PDB entry 5BXN | X-ray diffraction, 2.80 A resolution | chains N and a of the 28 polymer chains in the assembly

== Chain N ==
Name: Proteasome subunit beta type-1
Source organism: Saccharomyces cerevisiae (strain ATCC 204508 / S288c)
Notes: EC 3.4.25.1
UniProt: P38624 (PSB1_YEAST); residues 1-196 here correspond to UniProt positions 20-215 (UniProt number = residue number + 19)
Sequence (196 residues; numbered 1 to 196; the number before each row is that of its first residue):
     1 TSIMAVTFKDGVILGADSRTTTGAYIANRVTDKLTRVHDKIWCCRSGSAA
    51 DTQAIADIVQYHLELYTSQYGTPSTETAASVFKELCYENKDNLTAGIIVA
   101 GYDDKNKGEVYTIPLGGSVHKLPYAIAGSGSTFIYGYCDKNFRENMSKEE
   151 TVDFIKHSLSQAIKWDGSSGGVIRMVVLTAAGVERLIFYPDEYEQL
Curated features (UniProtKB/Swiss-Prot):
  - active site: Thr1 (Nucleophile)
Covalent attachments: bortezomib (BO2) linked to Thr1

== Chain a ==
Name: Proteasome subunit beta type-7
Source organism: Saccharomyces cerevisiae (strain ATCC 204508 / S288c)
Notes: EC 3.4.25.1
UniProt: P30657 (PSB7_YEAST); residues -12 to 233 here correspond to UniProt positions 21-266 (UniProt number = residue number + 33)
Sequence (246 residues; each row starts with the number of its first residue; numbers below 1 keep their minus sign (Thr-12 is residue -12)):
   -12 TQIANAGASPMVNTQQPIVTGTSVISMKYDNGVIIAADNLGSYGSLLRFN
    38 GVERLIPVGDNTVVGISGDISDMQHIERLLKDLVTENAYDNPLADAEEAL
    88 EPSYIFEYLATVMYQRRSKMNPLWNAIIVAGVQSNGDQFLRYVNLLGVTY
   138 SSPTLATGFGAHMANPLLRKVVDRESDIPKTTVQVAEEAIVNAMRVLYYR
   188 DARSSRNFSLAIIDKNTGLTFKKNLQVENMKWDFAKDIKGYGTQKI
Disordered / not traced: -12 to 0

== Interface between chain N and chain a ==
Residue-residue contacts (62; chain N residue first):
  Arg19(N) - Ala189(a)
  Thr21(N) - Ala189(a)
  Ala24(N) - Phe146(a)  hydrophobic
  Ala24(N) - Arg187(a)
  Ala24(N) - Asp188(a)
  Ala24(N) - Ala189(a)  hydrogen bond (backbone-backbone)
  Ala24(N) - Arg190(a)
  Tyr25(N) - Phe146(a)
  Tyr25(N) - Arg187(a)
  Ile26(N) - Tyr186(a)
  Ile26(N) - Arg187(a)  hydrogen bond (backbone-backbone)
  Ile26(N) - Asp188(a)
  Ile26(N) - Ala189(a)
  Ala27(N) - Arg187(a)  hydrogen bond (backbone-side chain)
  Arg29(N) - Tyr186(a)
  Arg29(N) - Arg187(a)
  Arg29(N) - Lys218(a)  hydrogen bond (side chain-backbone)
  Arg29(N) - Trp219(a)
  Arg29(N) - Phe221(a)
  Val30(N) - Phe221(a)  hydrophobic
  Val30(N) - Ala222(a)  hydrophobic
  Val30(N) - Ile225(a)  hydrophobic
  Asp32(N) - Lys226(a)
  Asp32(N) - Gly227(a)  hydrogen bond (side chain-backbone)
  Asp32(N) - Gln231(a)
  Leu34(N) - Gln231(a)
  Thr35(N) - Tyr228(a)
  Thr35(N) - Gln231(a)
  Arg36(N) - Gln231(a)  hydrogen bond (backbone-side chain)
  Arg36(N) - Ile233(a)
  Trp42(N) - Gln231(a)
  Trp42(N) - Ile233(a)  hydrophobic
  Arg45(N) - Tyr228(a)
  Gln53(N) - Tyr228(a)  hydrogen bond (backbone-side chain)
  Ala56(N) - Tyr228(a)
  Asp57(N) - Tyr228(a)  hydrogen bond
  Phe133(N) - Leu33(a)  hydrophobic
  Lys164(N) - Leu34(a)
  Trp165(N) - Ser32(a)
  Trp165(N) - Leu33(a)
  Trp165(N) - Leu34(a)  hydrogen bond (backbone-backbone)
  Trp165(N) - Arg35(a)
  Trp165(N) - Asn37(a)
  Asp166(N) - Ser32(a)
  Gly167(N) - Ser32(a)  hydrogen bond (backbone-backbone)
  Gly167(N) - Leu34(a)
  Gly167(N) - Ala189(a)
  Gly171(N) - Trp219(a)
  Val172(N) - Trp219(a)  hydrophobic
  Arg174(N) - Ala222(a)  hydrogen bond (side chain-backbone)
  Arg174(N) - Ile225(a)
  Arg185(N) - Gln231(a)
  Arg185(N) - Ile233(a)  hydrogen bond (side chain-backbone)
  Ile187(N) - Ala222(a)  hydrophobic
  Ile187(N) - Lys223(a)
  Tyr189(N) - Trp219(a)
  Tyr189(N) - Asp220(a)
  Tyr189(N) - Lys223(a)
  Pro190(N) - Trp219(a)
  Asp191(N) - Arg193(a)  salt bridge
  Glu194(N) - Tyr185(a)  hydrogen bond
  Glu194(N) - Arg193(a)  salt bridge
Interface residues without a listed pair, chain N (34 interface residues in all): Asn28, Ile163, Ser168
Interface residues without a listed pair, chain a (27 interface residues in all): Met150, Met217

== Overview ==
The interface between chain N and chain a involves 34 residues on one side and 27 on the other; the contacts
include 13 hydrogen bonds and 2 salt bridges. Polar pairs include Asp191(N)-Arg193(a), Glu194(N)-Arg193(a) and
Ala27(N)-Arg187(a). UniProt lists active-site residue Thr1(N) on chain N.
Chain N is Proteasome subunit beta type-1 and chain a is Proteasome subunit beta type-7, both from
Saccharomyces cerevisiae (strain ATCC 204508 / S288c); the structure, Yeast 20S proteasome beta2-G170A mutant
in complex with Bortezomib, was determined by X-ray diffraction, deposited together with 5BXL.
